9C0X - chains B and H of the 4 polymer chains in the assembly; structure by X-ray diffraction, 4.35 A resolution (low resolution: residue-level contacts below are approximate; hydrogen-bond / salt-bridge calls are withheld).

== Chain B ==
Molecule: Hemagglutinin HA2 subunit
Source organism: Influenza A virus
UniProtKB: A0A6J3XB93 (A0A6J3XB93_9INFA); residues 10-174 here correspond to UniProt positions 354-518 (UniProt number = residue number + 344)
Amino-acid sequence (166 residues; row label = number of the first residue in the row):
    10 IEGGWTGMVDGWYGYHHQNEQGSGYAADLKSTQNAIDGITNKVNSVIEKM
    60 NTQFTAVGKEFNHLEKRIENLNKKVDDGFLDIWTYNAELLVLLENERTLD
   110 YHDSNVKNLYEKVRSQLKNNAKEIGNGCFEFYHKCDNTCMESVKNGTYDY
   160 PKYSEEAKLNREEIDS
Sequence notes: expression tag (175)
Disulfide bonds: C144-C148

== Chain H ==
Molecule: Antibody 31.b.09 Fab heavy chain
Source organism: Homo sapiens
Notes: antibody fragment or engineered binder
Amino-acid sequence (121 residues; row label = number of the first residue in the row):
     1 QVQLVQSGAEVKKPGASVKVSCKASGYSFSSYGISWVRQAPGQGLEWMGW
    51 ISAYNGNTNYAQKLQGRVTMTTDTSTSTAYMELRSLRSDDTAVFYCARDR
   101 PHILTGFDFDYWGQGTLVTVS
Disulfide bonds: C22-C96

== Chain B / chain H interface ==
Contacting residue pairs (10; chain B residue first):
  V18(B) with Y54(H); H102(H); L104(H)
  D19(B) with Y54(H); N55(H); I103(H)
  A36(B) with N55(H)
  L38(B) with N57(H)
  Q42(B) with I103(H)
  I45(B) with I103(H)
Other interface residues (no listed pair), chain B (7 interface residues in all): A35

== Summary ==
7 residues of chain B face 6 of chain H across their interface.
Here chain B is Hemagglutinin HA2 subunit (Influenza A virus) and chain H is Antibody 31.b.09 Fab heavy chain
(Homo sapiens). Entry 9C0X (Crystal structure of chimeric hemagglutinin cH11/1 in complex with broad
protective antibody 31.b.09) was determined by X-ray diffraction (same publication as 9C0U, 9C22 and 9C0V).
